Entry 1G6R (X-ray diffraction, 2.80 A resolution); this record covers chains B and H of the 5 polymer chains in the assembly.

Chain B:
Protein: Beta T cell receptor
Organism: Mus musculus
Notes: fragment: extracellular domain
UniProt: P01852 (TCB1_MOUSE); aligned to UniProt positions 1-237 over residues 1-247 (the alignment contains insertions or deletions, so no single offset holds)
Amino-acid sequence (237 residues; row label = number of the first residue in the row; note: 10 numbers in that range are skipped by the numbering (no residue carries them; nothing is unmodelled there)):
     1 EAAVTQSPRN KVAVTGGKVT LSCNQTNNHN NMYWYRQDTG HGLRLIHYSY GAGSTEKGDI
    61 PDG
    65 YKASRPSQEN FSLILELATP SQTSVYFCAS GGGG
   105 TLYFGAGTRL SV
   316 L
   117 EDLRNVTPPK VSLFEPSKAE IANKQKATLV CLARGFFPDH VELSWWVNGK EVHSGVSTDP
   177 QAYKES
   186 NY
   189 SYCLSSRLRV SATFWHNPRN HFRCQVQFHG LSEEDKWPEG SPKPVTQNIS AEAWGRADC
Differences from the reference sequence: conflict Lys11 (Ala128 in P01852), Gly97 (Gln125 in P01852), Thr105 (Arg127 in P01852), Tyr107 (Glu129 in P01852), Phe108 (Gln130 in P01852), Gly109 (Phe131 in P01852), Ala110 (Phe132 in P01852), Ser115 (Thr139 in P01852)
Disulfide bonds: Cys23-Cys92, Cys147-Cys212

Chain H:
Protein: Major histocompatibility complex class I molecule
Organism: Mus musculus
Notes: fragment: extracellular domain
UniProt: P01901 (HA1B_MOUSE); residues 1-274 here correspond to UniProt positions 22-295 (UniProt number = residue number + 21)
Amino-acid sequence (274 residues; row label = number of the first residue in the row):
     1 GPHSLRYFVT AVSRPGLGEP RYMEVGYVDD TEFVRFDSDA ENPRYEPRAR WMEQEGPEYW
    61 ERETQKAKGN EQSFRVDLRT LLGYYNQSKG GSHTIQVISG CEVGSDGRLL RGYQQYAYDG
   121 CDYIALNEDL KTWTAADMAA LITKHKWEQA GEAERLRAYL EGTCVEWLRR YLKNGNATLL
   181 RTDSPKAHVT HHSRPEDKVT LRCWALGFYP ADITLTWQLN GEELIQDMEL VETRPAGDGT
   241 FQKWASVVVP LGKEQYYTCH VYHQGLPEPL TLRW
Disulfide bonds: Cys101-Cys164, Cys203-Cys259
Swiss-Prot annotation at these positions:
  - glycosylation (N-linked (GlcNAc...) asparagine): Asn86, Asn176

Chain B / chain H interface:
Residue-residue contacts (8):
  Asn28(B) with Lys146(H)
  Asn30(B) with Lys146(H)
  Tyr50(B) with Gly69(H); Ser73(H)
  Ala52(B) with Arg79(H)
  Glu56(B) with Gln72(H)
  Gly96(B) with Ala150(H)
  Gly97(B) with Arg155(H)
Also at the interface, not in a pair above, chain B (11 interface residues in all): Gly53, Ser54, Gln72, Thr105
Also at the interface, not in a pair above, chain H (9 interface residues in all): Val76, Glu152

Summary:
The interface between chain B and chain H involves 11 residues on one side and 9 on the other.
Chain B is Beta T cell receptor and chain H is Major histocompatibility complex class I molecule, both from
Mus musculus; the structure, A functional hot spot for antigen recognition in a superagonist TCR/MHC complex,
was determined by X-ray diffraction.
